7PFA - chains O and J of the 28 polymer chains in the assembly; structure by electron microscopy, 9.70 A resolution (very low resolution: no residue pairs are listed; an interface is given only as per-side residue counts).

Chain O:
Molecule: Histone H3.2
Organism: Homo sapiens
UniProt: Q71DI3 (H32_HUMAN); residues 0-135 here correspond to UniProt positions 1-136 (UniProt number = residue number + 1)
Chain sequence (136 residues; each row starts with the number of its first residue; numbering starts at 0):
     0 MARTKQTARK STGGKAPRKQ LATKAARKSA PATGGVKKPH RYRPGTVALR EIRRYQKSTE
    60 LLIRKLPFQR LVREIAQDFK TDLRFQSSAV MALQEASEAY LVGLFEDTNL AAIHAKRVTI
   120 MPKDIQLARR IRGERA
Unresolved in the structure: 0-36, 134-135
Sequence notes: engineered mutation Ala110 (Cys111 in Q71DI3)
UniProt features mapped onto this chain:
  - modified residue: Arg2 (Asymmetric dimethylarginine), Thr3 (Phosphothreonine), Lys4 (Allysine), Gln5 (5-glutamyl dopamine), Thr6 (Phosphothreonine), Arg8 (Citrulline), Lys9 (N6,N6,N6-trimethyllysine), Ser10 (ADP-ribosylserine), Thr11 (Phosphothreonine), Lys14 (N6-(2-hydroxyisobutyryl)lysine), Arg17 (Asymmetric dimethylarginine), Lys18 (N6-(2-hydroxyisobutyryl)lysine), Lys23 (N6-(2-hydroxyisobutyryl)lysine), Arg26 (Citrulline), Lys27 (N6,N6,N6-trimethyllysine), Ser28 (ADP-ribosylserine), Lys36 (N6,N6,N6-trimethyllysine), Lys37 (N6-methyllysine), Tyr41 (Phosphotyrosine), Lys56 (N6,N6,N6-trimethyllysine) and 8 more in UniProt
  - lipidation: Lys18 (N6-decanoyllysine)

Chain J:
Molecule: 788-nt DNA strand
Organism: synthetic construct
Sequence (788 nucleotides; row label = number of the first residue in the row):
     1 ATCGGGTTAC CTTAATACTT ACATGACAGG ATGTATATAT CTGACACGTG CCTGGAGACT
    61 AGGGAGTAAT CCCCTTGGCG GTTAAAACGC GGGGGACAGC GCGTACGTGC GTTTAAGCGG
   121 TGCTAGAGCT GTCTACGACC AATTGAGCGG CCTCGGCACC GGGATTCTCC AGTATGGCGG
   181 CCAGTGCGCG AGACAGTACT GGGTTACCTT AATACTTACA TGACAGGATG TATATATCTG
   241 ACACGTGCCT GGAGACTAGG GAGTAATCCC CTTGGCGGTT AAAACGCGGG GGACAGCGCG
   301 TACGTGCGTT TAAGCGGTGC TAGAGCTGTC TACGACCAAT TGAGCGGCCT CGGCACCGGG
   361 ATTCTCCAGT ATGGCGGCCA GTGCGCGAGA CAGTACTGGG TTACCTTAAT ACTTACATGA
   421 CAGGATGTAT ATATCTGACA CGTGCCTGGA GACTAGGGAG TAATCCCCTT GGCGGTTAAA
   481 ACGCGGGGGA CAGCGCGTAC GTGCGTTTAA GCGGTGCTAG AGCTGTCTAC GACCAATTGA
   541 GCGGCCTCGG CACCGGGATT CTCCAGTATG GCGGCCAGTG CGCGAGACAG TACTGGGTTA
   601 CCTTAATACT TACATGACAG GATGTATATA TCTGACACGT GCCTGGAGAC TAGGGAGTAA
   661 TCCCCTTGGC GGTTAAAACG CGGGGGACAG CGCGTACGTG CGTTTAAGCG GTGCTAGAGC
   721 TGTCTACGAC CAATTGAGCG GCCTCGGCAC CGGGATTCTC CAGTATGGCG GCCAGTGCGC
   781 GAGACGAT
Unresolved in the structure: 1-212, 774-788

How chain O and chain J interact:
At this resolution (10 A) residue pairs are not listed: 22 residues of chain O and 14 of chain J lie at the interface.

Summary:
22 residues of chain O and 14 residues of chain J are in contact.
Chain O is Histone H3.2 (Homo sapiens) and chain J is a 788-nt DNA strand (synthetic construct); the
structure, Trinucleosome of the 4x197 nucleosome array containing H1, was determined by electron microscopy
together with 7PET, 7PEU, 7PEV, 7PEW, 7PEX, 7PEY and 16 further entries from the same study.
